Entry 5OQO (X-ray diffraction, 3.25 A resolution); this record covers chains A and D of the 4 polymer chains in the assembly.

[Chain A]
Molecule: Condensin complex subunit 3
Organism: Saccharomyces cerevisiae (strain ATCC 204508 / S288c)
UniProtKB: Q06680 (CND3_YEAST); residue numbers follow UniProt; this construct covers 6-498, 556-932
Amino-acid sequence (871 residues; numbered 5 to 932; 57 numbers in that range are skipped by the numbering (no residue carries them; nothing is unmodelled there); the number before each row is that of its first residue):
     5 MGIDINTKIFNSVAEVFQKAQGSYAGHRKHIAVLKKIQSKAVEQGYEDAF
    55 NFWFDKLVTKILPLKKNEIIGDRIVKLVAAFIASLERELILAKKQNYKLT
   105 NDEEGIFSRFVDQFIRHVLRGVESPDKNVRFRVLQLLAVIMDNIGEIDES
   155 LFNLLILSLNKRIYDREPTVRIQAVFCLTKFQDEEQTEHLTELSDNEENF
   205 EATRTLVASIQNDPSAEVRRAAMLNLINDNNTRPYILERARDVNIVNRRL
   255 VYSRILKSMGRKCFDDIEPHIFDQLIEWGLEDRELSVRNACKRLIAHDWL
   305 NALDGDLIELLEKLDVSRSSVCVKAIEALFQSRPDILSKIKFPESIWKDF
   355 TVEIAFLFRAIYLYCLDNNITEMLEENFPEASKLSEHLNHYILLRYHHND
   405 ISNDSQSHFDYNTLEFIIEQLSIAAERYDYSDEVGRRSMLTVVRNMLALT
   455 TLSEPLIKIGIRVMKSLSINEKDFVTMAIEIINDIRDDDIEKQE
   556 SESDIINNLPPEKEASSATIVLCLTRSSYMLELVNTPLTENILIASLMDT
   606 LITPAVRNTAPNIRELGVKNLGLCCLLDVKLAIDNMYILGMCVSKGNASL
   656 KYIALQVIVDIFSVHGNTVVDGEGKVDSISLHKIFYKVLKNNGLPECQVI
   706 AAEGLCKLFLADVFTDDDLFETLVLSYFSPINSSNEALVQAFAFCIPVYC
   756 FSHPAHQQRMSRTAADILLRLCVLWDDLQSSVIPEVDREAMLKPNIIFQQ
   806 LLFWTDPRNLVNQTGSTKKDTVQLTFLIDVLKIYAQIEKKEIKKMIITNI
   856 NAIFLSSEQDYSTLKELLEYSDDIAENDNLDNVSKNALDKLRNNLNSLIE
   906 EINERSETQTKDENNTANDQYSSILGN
Not modelled in the structure: 5-6, 189-204, 404-409, 558-566, 912-932
Construct notes: initiating methionine (5)
UniProt features mapped onto this chain:
  - modified residue: Ser198 (Phosphoserine)

[Chain D]
Molecule: 18-nt DNA strand
Sequence (18 nucleotides; numbered 1 to 18; the number before each row is that of its first residue):
     1 GATGTGTAGCTACACATC

[Interface between chain A and chain D]
Pairs across the interface (10):
  Lys70(A) with DA8(D), salt bridge to the phosphate
  Asn71(A) with DA8(D), phosphate contact
  Arg224(A) with DA8(D), phosphate contact; DG9(D), salt bridge to the phosphate
  Arg253(A) with DG9(D), phosphate contact; DC10(D), salt bridge to the phosphate; DT11(D), salt bridge to the phosphate
  Leu254(A) with DC10(D), phosphate contact
  Arg258(A) with DC10(D), salt bridge to the phosphate
  Ser290(A) with DT11(D), hydrogen bond to the phosphate
Other interface residues (no listed pair), chain A (9 interface residues in all): Val250, Gln804
Other interface residues (no listed pair), chain D (6 interface residues in all): DA2, DT7

[In short]
9 residues of chain A face 6 of chain D across their interface; the contacts include 1 hydrogen bond and 5
salt bridges. Polar pairs include Ser290(A)-DT11(D), Lys70(A)-DA8(D) and Arg224(A)-DG9(D).
Chain A is Condensin complex subunit 3 (Saccharomyces cerevisiae (strain ATCC 204508 / S288c)) and chain D is
an 18-nt DNA strand; the structure, Crystal structure of the S. cerevisiae condensin Ycg1-Brn1 subcomplex
bound to DNA (crystal form II), was determined by X-ray diffraction, deposited together with 5OQN, 5OQP and
5OQR.
